PDB entry 8Q2N | electron microscopy, 2.98 A resolution | chains E and I of the 10 polymer chains in the assembly

# Chain E
Name: CRISPR-associated endonuclease Cas1
Organism: Streptococcus thermophilus DGCC 7710
Notes: EC 3.1.-.-
UniProtKB: G3ECR2 (CAS1_STRTR); residues 1-289 here = UniProt positions 1-289
Amino-acid sequence (302 residues; each row starts with the number of its first residue):
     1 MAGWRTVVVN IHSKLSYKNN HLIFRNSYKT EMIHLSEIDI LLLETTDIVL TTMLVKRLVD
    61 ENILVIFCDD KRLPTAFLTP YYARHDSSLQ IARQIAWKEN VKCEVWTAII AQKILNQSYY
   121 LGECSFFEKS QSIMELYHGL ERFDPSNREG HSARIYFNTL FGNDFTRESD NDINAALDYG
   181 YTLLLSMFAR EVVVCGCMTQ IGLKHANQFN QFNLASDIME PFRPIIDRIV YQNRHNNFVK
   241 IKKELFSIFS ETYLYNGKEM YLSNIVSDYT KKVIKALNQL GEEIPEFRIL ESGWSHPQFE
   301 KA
Unresolved in the structure: 1, 291-302
Construct notes: expression tag (290-302)
Swiss-Prot annotation at these positions:
  - binding site (Mn(2+)): Glu149, His205, Glu220

# Chain I
Molecule: Integration target, chain I
Sequence (48 nucleotides; row label = number of the first residue in the row; numbers below 1 keep their minus sign (DT-5 is residue -5)):
    -5 TACGAGGTTT TGGAACCATT CGAAACAACA CAGCTCTAAA ACCTCGTA

# Interface between chain E and chain I
Pairs across the interface (9; chain E residue first):
  Ala83(E) - DC30(I)  phosphate contact
  Arg84(E) - DT29(I)  salt bridge to the phosphate
  Arg84(E) - DC30(I)  phosphate contact
  His85(E) - DT29(I)  sugar contact
  His85(E) - DC30(I)  salt bridge to the phosphate
  His85(E) - DT31(I)  base contact
  Lys271(E) - DC28(I)  hydrogen bond to the phosphate
  Lys271(E) - DT29(I)  salt bridge to the phosphate
  Lys275(E) - DC28(I)  phosphate contact

# In short
5 residues of chain E face 4 of chain I across their interface, with 1 hydrogen bond and 3 salt bridges. Polar
contacts include Lys271(E)-DC28(I), Arg84(E)-DT29(I) and His85(E)-DC30(I). UniProt lists 3 Mn2+-binding
residues on chain E.
Here chain E is CRISPR-associated endonuclease Cas1 (Streptococcus thermophilus DGCC 7710) and chain I is
Integration target, chain I. Entry 8Q2N (Cas1-Cas2 CRISPR integrase bound to prespacer and target DNA,
Streptococcus thermophilus DGCC 7710 CRISPR3 system) was determined by electron microscopy.
